Entry 6HTR (X-ray diffraction, 2.60 A resolution); this record covers chains C and D of the 28 polymer chains in the assembly.

# Chain C
Name: Proteasome subunit alpha type-4
Source organism: Saccharomyces cerevisiae (strain ATCC 204508 / S288c)
UniProt: P40303 (PSA4_YEAST); residues -1 to 252 here correspond to UniProt positions 1-254 (UniProt number = residue number + 2)
Amino-acid sequence (254 residues; row label = number of the first residue in the row; numbers below 1 keep their minus sign (Met-1 is residue -1)):
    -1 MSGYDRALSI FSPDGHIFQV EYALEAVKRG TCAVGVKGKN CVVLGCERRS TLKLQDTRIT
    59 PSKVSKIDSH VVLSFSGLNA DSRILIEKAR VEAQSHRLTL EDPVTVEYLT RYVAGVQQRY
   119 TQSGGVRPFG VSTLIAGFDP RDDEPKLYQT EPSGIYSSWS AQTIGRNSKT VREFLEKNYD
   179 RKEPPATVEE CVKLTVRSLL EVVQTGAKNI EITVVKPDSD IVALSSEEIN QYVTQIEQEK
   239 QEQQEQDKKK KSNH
Unresolved in the structure: -1 to 0, 241-252
UniProt features mapped onto this chain:
  - modified residue: Thr58 (Phosphothreonine)

# Chain D
Name: Proteasome subunit alpha type-5
Source organism: Saccharomyces cerevisiae (strain ATCC 204508 / S288c)
UniProt: P32379 (PSA5_YEAST); residues -7 to 252 here correspond to UniProt positions 1-260 (UniProt number = residue number + 8)
Amino-acid sequence (260 residues; each row starts with the number of its first residue; numbers below 1 keep their minus sign (Met-7 is residue -7)):
    -7 MFLTRSEYDR GVSTFSPEGR LFQVEYSLEA IKLGSTAIGI ATKEGVVLGV EKRATSPLLE
    53 SDSIEKIVEI DRHIGCAMSG LTADARSMIE HARTAAVTHN LYYDEDINVE SLTQSVCDLA
   113 LRFGEGASGE ERLMSRPFGV ALLIAGHDAD DGYQLFHAEP SGTFYRYNAK AIGSGSEGAQ
   173 AELLNEWHSS LTLKEAELLV LKILKQVMEE KLDENNAQLS CITKQDGFKI YDNEKTAELI
   233 KELKEKEAAE SPEEADVEMS
Unresolved in the structure: -7 to 0, 118-124, 243-252

# Interface between chain C and chain D
Pairs across the interface (66):
  Asp3(C) with Glu117(D)
  Arg4(C) with Asp1(D), salt bridge; Glu117(D)
  Ala5(C) with Val4(D), hydrophobic; Glu117(D); Ser127(D)
  Ser7(C) with Ser127(D); Arg128(D)
  Ile8(C) with Asp1(D); Val4(D), hydrophobic; Gln15(D)
  Phe9(C) with Gln15(D); Tyr18(D), hydrophobic; Ser19(D); Ala22(D), hydrophobic; Leu73(D), hydrophobic; Arg128(D); Pro129(D); Gly131(D)
  Ser10(C) with Tyr18(D)
  Pro11(C) with Tyr18(D), hydrophobic; Glu21(D)
  Asp12(C) with Glu21(D)
  Gly13(C) with Tyr18(D); Glu21(D); Ala22(D)
  His14(C) with Leu25(D)
  Ile15(C) with Leu73(D), hydrophobic; Arg128(D)
  Lys35(C) with Glu52(D), salt bridge
  Gln116(C) with Ala75(D); Asp76(D); Arg128(D)
  Thr119(C) with Arg128(D), hydrogen bond (backbone-side chain)
  Gln120(C) with Met126(D); Ser127(D), hydrogen bond (backbone-backbone); Arg128(D); Pro129(D); Phe130(D)
  Ser121(C) with Ser127(D)
  Gly122(C) with Ser127(D)
  Ser151(C) with Ala75(D)
  Gly152(C) with Ala75(D)
  Ile153(C) with Thr74(D); Ala75(D)
  Ser155(C) with Leu51(D); Ser55(D)
  Ser156(C) with Leu51(D); Glu52(D), hydrogen bond (backbone-backbone); Ser55(D), hydrogen bond (backbone-side chain)
  Trp157(C) with Ser48(D); Leu50(D); Leu51(D); Glu52(D)
  Ser158(C) with Leu50(D), hydrogen bond (backbone-backbone); Glu52(D), hydrogen bond
  Ala159(C) with Leu50(D)
  Leu173(C) with Leu50(D), hydrophobic
  Glu174(C) with Ser48(D), hydrogen bond; Pro49(D); Leu50(D)
  Tyr177(C) with Leu50(D), hydrophobic
  Arg179(C) with Pro49(D), hydrogen bond (side chain-backbone); Leu50(D); Leu51(D), hydrogen bond (side chain-backbone); Glu52(D)
Other interface residues (no listed pair), chain C (32 interface residues in all): Tyr154, Arg170
Other interface residues (no listed pair), chain D (28 interface residues in all): Thr47, Ser53, Glu57

# Summary
Chain C and chain D form an interface of 32 and 28 residues respectively; the contacts include 9 hydrogen
bonds and 2 salt bridges. Polar contacts include Arg4(C)-Asp1(D), Lys35(C)-Glu52(D) and Thr119(C)-Arg128(D).
Here chain C is Proteasome subunit alpha type-4 and chain D is Proteasome subunit alpha type-5, both from
Saccharomyces cerevisiae (strain ATCC 204508 / S288c). Entry 6HTR (Yeast 20S proteasome with human beta2c
(S171G) in complex with 13) was determined by X-ray diffraction, deposited together with 6HTB, 6HTC, 6HTD,
6HTP, 6HUB, 6HUC and 30 further entries.
